PDB entry 1Q0C | X-ray diffraction, 2.10 A resolution | chains B and D of the 4 polymer chains in the assembly

Chain B (and D):
Protein: homoprotocatechuate 2,3-dioxygenase
Organism: Brevibacterium fuscum
Notes: EC 1.13.11.15; chain D of this document is another copy of the same molecule, construct and numbering; everything in this record applies to it too
Reference sequence: Q45135 (Q45135_9MICO); residues 1-365 here = UniProt positions 1-365
Sequence (365 residues; row label = number of the first residue in the row):
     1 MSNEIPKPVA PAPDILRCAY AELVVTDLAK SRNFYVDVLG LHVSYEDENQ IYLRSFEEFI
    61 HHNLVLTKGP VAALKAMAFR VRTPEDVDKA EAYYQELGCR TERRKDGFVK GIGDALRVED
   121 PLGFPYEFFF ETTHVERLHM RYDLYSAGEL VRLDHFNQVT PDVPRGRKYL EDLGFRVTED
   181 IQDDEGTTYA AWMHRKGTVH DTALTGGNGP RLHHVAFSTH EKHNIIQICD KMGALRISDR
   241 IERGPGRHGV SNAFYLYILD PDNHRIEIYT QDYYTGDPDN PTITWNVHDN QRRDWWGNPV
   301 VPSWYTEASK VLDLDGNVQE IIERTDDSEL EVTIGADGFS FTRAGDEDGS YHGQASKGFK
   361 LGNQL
Not modelled in the structure: 1-3, 323-365
Metal / ion sites: Fe ion: H155, H214, E267 (together with 2-(3,4-dihydroxyphenyl)acetic acid)
Residues lining bound ligands: 2-(3,4-dihydroxyphenyl)acetic acid (DHY): H155, N157, W192, H200, H214, R243, H248, V250, S251, Y257, E267, Y269, R293, W304
From the paper describing this entry:
  - binding site for 2-(3,4-dihydroxyphenyl)acetic acid: W192, R243, H248, V250, S251, Y257, R293
  - catalytic residues: H200 (proposed by the authors, not directly observed)
  - mutagenesis - H200F: decreased catalytic activity (citing earlier work)
  - mutagenesis - H200F: unchanged binding to 2-(3,4-dihydroxyphenyl)acetic acid (citing earlier work)

Chain B / chain D interface:
Contacting residue pairs (36):
  I226(B) with K222(D); I226(D), hydrophobic; F254(D), hydrophobic; W296(D), hydrophobic
  C229(B) with W296(D)
  D230(B) with R247(D), salt bridge; W295(D), hydrogen bond (backbone-side chain); W296(D), hydrogen bond
  G233(B) with Q291(D), hydrogen bond (backbone-side chain); W295(D)
  A234(B) with W295(D)
  R236(B) with Q291(D); W295(D)
  S238(B) with Q291(D), hydrogen bond; W295(D); W296(D)
  I241(B) with W296(D)
  G244(B) with N298(D)
  P245(B) with W296(D)
  R247(B) with D230(D), salt bridge
  F254(B) with I226(D), hydrophobic
  D289(B) with R236(D), salt bridge
  N290(B) with R236(D)
  Q291(B) with G233(D), hydrogen bond (side chain-backbone); R236(D); S238(D), hydrogen bond
  W295(B) with D230(D), hydrogen bond (side chain-backbone); G233(D); A234(D); S238(D)
  W296(B) with I226(D), hydrophobic; C229(D); D230(D), hydrogen bond; S238(D); I241(D); P245(D), hydrophobic
Also at the interface, not in a pair above, chain B (22 interface residues in all): K222, H223, W285, G297, N298
Also at the interface, not in a pair above, chain D (20 interface residues in all): H223, G244, D289, G297

Overview:
Chain B and chain D form an interface of 22 and 20 residues respectively, with 8 hydrogen bonds and 3 salt
bridges. Polar contacts include D230(B)-R247(D), D289(B)-R236(D) and D230(B)-W295(D). Chain B binds
2-(3,4-dihydroxyphenyl)acetic acid. From the paper: the catalytic residue H200(B); H200F of chain B reduces
catalytic activity.
Chain B and chain D are both homoprotocatechuate 2,3-dioxygenase (Brevibacterium fuscum); the structure,
Anerobic Substrate Complex of Homoprotocatechuate 2,3-Dioxygenase from Brevibacterium fuscum. (Complex with
3,4-Dihydroxyphenylacetate), was determined by X-ray diffraction, deposited together with 1Q0O, 1F1R, 1F1U,
1F1V and 1F1X.
